Entry 1SGC (X-ray diffraction, 1.80 A resolution); this record covers chains A and B.

Chain A:
Molecule: Proteinase A
From: Streptomyces griseus
UniProtKB: P00776 (PRTA_STRGR); the construct lacks a stretch of the UniProt sequence and is renumbered around it, so the offset changes along the chain: 16-19 = UniProt 117-120; 29-34 = UniProt 121-126; 39-48 = UniProt 127-136; 49-59 = UniProt 141-151; 9 more segments
Sequence (181 residues; numbered 16 to 242 plus 13 insertion-coded residues; 59 numbers in that range are skipped by the numbering (no residue carries them; nothing is unmodelled there); the number before each row is that of its first residue; a row labelled like 48A-48D holds insertion residues (48A, then the next letters in order)):
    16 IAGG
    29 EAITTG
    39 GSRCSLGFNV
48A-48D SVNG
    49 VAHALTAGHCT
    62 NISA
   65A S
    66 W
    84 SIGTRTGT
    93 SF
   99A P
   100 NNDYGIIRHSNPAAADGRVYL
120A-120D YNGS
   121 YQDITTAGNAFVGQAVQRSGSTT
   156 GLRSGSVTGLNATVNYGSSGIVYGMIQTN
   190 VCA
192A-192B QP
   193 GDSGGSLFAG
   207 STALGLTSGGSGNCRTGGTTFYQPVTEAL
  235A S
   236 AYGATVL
Disulfide bonds: Cys42-Cys58, Cys191-Cys220
Construct notes: conflict Gln192A (Glu249 in P00776)
Swiss-Prot annotation at these positions:
  - active site (Charge relay system): His57, Asp102, Ser195

Chain B:
Molecule: Chymostatin A
Sequence (4 residues; each row starts with the number of its first residue):
     1 FXLF
Modified positions: CSI (amino-(2-imino-hexahydro-pyrimidin-4-yl)-acetic acid) at position 2; Phe4 (phenylalaninal; PHA)

Interface between chain A and chain B:
Residue-residue contacts (25):
  His57(A) - Leu3(B)
  His57(A) - Phe4(B)  hydrogen bond (side chain-backbone)
  Phe94(A) - Leu3(B)  hydrophobic
  Val169(A) - Phe1(B)  hydrophobic
  Tyr171(A) - CSI_2(B)
  Tyr171(A) - Leu3(B)  hydrophobic
  Ser174(A) - Leu3(B)
  Ala192(A) - Phe4(B)
  Gln192A(A) - Phe4(B)
  Pro192B(A) - Phe4(B)
  Gly193(A) - Phe4(B)  hydrogen bond (backbone-backbone)
  Asp194(A) - Phe4(B)  hydrogen bond (backbone-backbone)
  Ser195(A) - Leu3(B)
  Ser195(A) - Phe4(B)  covalent bond
  Ser214(A) - Leu3(B)
  Ser214(A) - Phe4(B)  hydrogen bond (backbone-backbone)
  Gly215(A) - CSI_2(B)
  Gly215(A) - Phe4(B)
  Gly216(A) - Phe1(B)  hydrogen bond (backbone-backbone)
  Gly216(A) - CSI_2(B)  hydrogen bond (backbone-backbone)
  Gly216(A) - Phe4(B)
  Ser217(A) - Phe1(B)
  Gly218(A) - Phe4(B)
  Thr226(A) - Phe4(B)
  Phe227(A) - Phe1(B)  hydrophobic
Other interface residues (no listed pair), chain A (21 interface residues in all): Asp102, Asn170, Thr213

Overview:
21 residues of chain A face 4 of chain B across their interface; the contacts include 1 covalent bond and 6
hydrogen bonds. Polar pairs include His57(A)-Phe4(B), Gly193(A)-Phe4(B) and Asp194(A)-Phe4(B). UniProt lists 3
active-site residues on chain A.
Here chain A is Proteinase A (Streptomyces griseus) and chain B is Chymostatin A. Entry 1SGC (The 1.8
angstroms structure of the complex between chymostatin and streptomyces griseus protease A. A model ...) was
determined by X-ray diffraction.
